Entry 2B87 (solution NMR); this record covers chains A and B.

[Chain A]
Protein: ZTaq affibody
Source organism: Staphylococcus aureus
Reference sequence: Q70AB8 (Q70AB8_STAAU); residues 2-58 here correspond to UniProt positions 117-173 (UniProt number = residue number + 115)
Sequence (58 residues; numbered 1 to 58; the number before each row is that of its first residue):
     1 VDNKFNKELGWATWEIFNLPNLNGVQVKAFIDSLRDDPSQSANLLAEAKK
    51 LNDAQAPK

[Chain B]
Protein: anti-ZTaq affibody
Source organism: Staphylococcus aureus
Reference sequence: Q70AB8 (Q70AB8_STAAU); residues 2-58 here correspond to UniProt positions 117-173 (UniProt number = residue number + 115)
Sequence (58 residues; row label = number of the first residue in the row):
     1 VDNKFNKERVIAIGEIMRLPNLNSLQVVAFINSLRDDPSQSANLLAEAKK
    51 LNDAQAPK

[How chain A and chain B interact]
Residue-residue contacts (45):
  F5(A) - R18(B)
  N6(A) - I11(B)
  N6(A) - G14(B)
  N6(A) - E15(B)
  N6(A) - R18(B)
  K7(A) - K7(B)
  K7(A) - V10(B)
  K7(A) - I11(B)
  L9(A) - G14(B)
  L9(A) - M17(B)
  L9(A) - R18(B)
  G10(A) - V10(B)
  G10(A) - I13(B)
  G10(A) - G14(B)
  W11(A) - N6(B)
  W11(A) - R9(B)
  W11(A) - V10(B)
  W11(A) - I13(B)
  T13(A) - I13(B)
  T13(A) - M17(B)
  T13(A) - I31(B)
  W14(A) - R9(B)
  W14(A) - I13(B)
  W14(A) - I31(B)
  W14(A) - L34(B)
  W14(A) - R35(B)
  F17(A) - V28(B)
  F17(A) - I31(B)
  F17(A) - N32(B)
  F17(A) - R35(B)
  N18(A) - R35(B)
  K28(A) - S24(B)
  K28(A) - L25(B)
  I31(A) - M17(B)
  I31(A) - V27(B)
  I31(A) - V28(B)
  I31(A) - I31(B)
  D32(A) - S24(B)
  L34(A) - M17(B)
  R35(A) - I16(B)
  R35(A) - M17(B)
  R35(A) - R18(B)
  R35(A) - L19(B)
  R35(A) - L22(B)
  R35(A) - V27(B)
Other interface residues (no listed pair), chain A (16 interface residues in all): N3
Other interface residues (no listed pair), chain B (22 interface residues in all): N23

[In short]
16 residues of chain A and 22 residues of chain B are in contact.
Chain A is ZTaq affibody and chain B is anti-ZTaq affibody, both from Staphylococcus aureus; the structure,
Structural basis for molecular recognition in an affibody:affibody complex, was determined by solution NMR.
